3AHA - chains A and B of the 6 polymer chains in the assembly; structure by X-ray diffraction, 1.70 A resolution.

[Chain A]
Name: Transmembrane protein gp41
Organism: Human immunodeficiency virus 1
Notes: fragment: gp41 fragment N36
UniProtKB: Q72502 (Q72502_9HIV1); residues 35-69 here correspond to UniProt positions 544-578 (UniProt number = residue number + 509)
Chain sequence (38 residues; row label = number of the first residue in the row):
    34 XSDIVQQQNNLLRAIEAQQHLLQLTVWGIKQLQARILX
Modified residues: ACE (acetyl group) at position 34; NH2 (amino group) at position 71
Construct notes: acetylation (34); amidation (71)

[Chain B]
Name: Transmembrane protein gp41
Organism: Human immunodeficiency virus 1
Notes: fragment: gp41 fragment C34
UniProtKB: Q70626 (ENV_HV1LW); residues 117-149 here correspond to UniProt positions 628-660 (UniProt number = residue number + 511)
Chain sequence (36 residues; row label = number of the first residue in the row):
   116 XWMEWDREINKYTSLIHSLIEQSQNQQEKNEQELLX
Modified residues: ACE (acetyl group) at position 116; NH2 (amino group) at position 151
Construct notes: acetylation (116); engineered mutation Lys126 (Asn637 in Q70626), Gln137 (Glu648 in Q70626); amidation (151)

[How chain A and chain B interact]
Contacting residue pairs - 31 pairs, chain A then chain B:
  Asp36(A) with Gln141(B); Lys144(B), salt bridge; Asn145(B), hydrogen bond (backbone-side chain); Glu148(B)
  Gln39(A) with Gln141(B)
  Gln40(A) with Ser138(B), hydrogen bond (side chain-backbone); Gln141(B); Gln142(B), hydrogen bond; Asn145(B)
  Asn43(A) with Gln137(B); Ser138(B); Gln141(B)
  Leu44(A) with Ser138(B)
  Arg46(A) with Leu134(B)
  Ala47(A) with Leu134(B)
  Ala50(A) with Ile131(B), hydrophobic
  Gln51(A) with Ile131(B)
  His53(A) with Tyr127(B)
  Leu54(A) with Ile124(B), hydrophobic; Tyr127(B), hydrophobic; Ile131(B), hydrophobic
  Leu57(A) with Trp120(B), hydrogen bond (backbone-side chain); Glu123(B); Ile124(B), hydrophobic; Tyr127(B), hydrophobic
  Trp60(A) with ACE_116(B); Trp117(B); Trp120(B)
  Gly61(A) with Trp117(B)
  Gln64(A) with Trp117(B)
  Leu65(A) with Trp117(B), hydrophobic
Other interface residues (no listed pair), chain A (18 interface residues in all): Ile37, Thr58
Other interface residues (no listed pair), chain B (17 interface residues in all): Thr128, Leu130

[Summary]
The interface between chain A and chain B involves 18 residues on one side and 17 on the other; the contacts
include 4 hydrogen bonds and 1 salt bridge. Among the polar pairs are Asp36(A)-Lys144(B), Asp36(A)-Asn145(B)
and Gln40(A)-Ser138(B).
Here chain A is Transmembrane protein gp41 and chain B is Transmembrane protein gp41, both from Human
immunodeficiency virus 1. Entry 3AHA (Crystal structure of the complex between gp41 fragments N36 and C34
mutant N126K/E137Q) was determined by X-ray diffraction.
